PDB entry 7L6R | X-ray diffraction, 1.98 A resolution | chains A and B of the 3 polymer chains in the assembly

[Chain A]
Molecule: 2'-O-methyltransferase
Source organism: Severe acute respiratory syndrome coronavirus 2
Notes: EC 2.1.1.-
UniProt: P0DTD1 (R1AB_SARS2); residues 6799-7096 here = UniProt positions 6799-7096
Sequence (300 residues; each row starts with the number of its first residue):
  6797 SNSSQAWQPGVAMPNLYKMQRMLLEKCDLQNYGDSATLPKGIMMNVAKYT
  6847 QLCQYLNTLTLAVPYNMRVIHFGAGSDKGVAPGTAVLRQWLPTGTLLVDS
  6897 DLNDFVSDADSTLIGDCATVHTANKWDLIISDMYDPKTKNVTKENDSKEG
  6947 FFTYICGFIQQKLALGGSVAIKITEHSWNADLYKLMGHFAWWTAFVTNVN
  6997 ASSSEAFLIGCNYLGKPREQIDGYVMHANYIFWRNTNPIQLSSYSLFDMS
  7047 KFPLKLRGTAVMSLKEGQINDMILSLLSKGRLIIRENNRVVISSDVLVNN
Construct notes: expression tag (6797-6798)
Metal / ion sites: Mn2+ near Asn-6996 (its only coordinating residue here)
Ligand contacts:
  - alpha-D-glucopyranose (GLC), molecule 1: Ser-6797, Ser-6831, Ala-6832, Thr-6833, Leu-7037, Ser-7038, Ser-7039, Tyr-7040
  - alpha-D-glucopyranose (GLC), molecule 2: Leu-6855, Thr-6856, Trp-6987, Cys-7007, Asn-7008, Ser-7074
  - alpha-D-glucopyranose (GLC), molecule 3: Gly-6871, Ser-6872, Asp-6873, Asp-6897, Asn-6899, Tyr-6930, Pro-6932
  - S-adenosylhomocysteine (SAH): Asn-6841, Tyr-6845, His-6867, Gly-6869, Ala-6870, Gly-6871, Ser-6872, Ala-6877, Pro-6878, Gly-6879, Asp-6897, Leu-6898, Asn-6899, Gly-6911, Asp-6912, Cys-6913, Asp-6928, Met-6929, Tyr-6930, Asp-6931, Phe-6947
Curated features (UniProtKB/Swiss-Prot):
  - active site: Lys-6844, Asp-6928, Lys-6968, Glu-7001
  - mutagenesis: Asp-6928 (D6928A: Complete loss of virus replication in human respiratory cells), Lys-6968 (K6968A: Complete loss of virus replication in human respiratory cells)
From the paper describing this entry:
  - binding site for the 7-nt RNA strand: Ser-6831, Ala-6832, Leu-6834, Met-6840, Asn-6841, Lys-6844, Asp-6873, Lys-6874
  - Mn2+ coordination: Asn-6996
  - mutagenesis - D6873A, D6873G: decreased catalytic activity on Mn2+
  - mutagenesis - D6873DEL/K6874DEL: decreased catalytic activity
  - mutagenesis - D6873A, D6873G: decreased catalytic activity on Mg2+

[Chain B]
Molecule: Non-structural protein 10
Source organism: Severe acute respiratory syndrome coronavirus 2
UniProt: P0DTD1 (R1AB_SARS2); numbering as in UniProt (aligned over 4254-4392)
Sequence (141 residues; numbered 4252 to 4392; the number before each row is that of its first residue):
  4252 SNAGNATEVPANSTVLSFCAFAVDAAKAYKDYLASGGQPITNCVKMLCTH
  4302 TGTGQAITVTPEANMDQESFGGASCCLYCRCHIDHPNPKGFCDLKGKYVQ
  4352 IPTTCANDPVGFTLKNTVCTVCGMWKGYGCSCDQLREPMLQ
Disordered / not traced: 4252-4271, 4339-4341, 4384-4392
Construct notes: expression tag (4252-4253)
Metal / ion sites: Zn2+: Cys-4327, Cys-4330, His-4336, Cys-4343
Ligand contacts: beta-D-fructopyranose (BDF): Ile-4291, Thr-4292, Asn-4293, Cys-4294, Phe-4321, Ala-4357, Asn-4358, Pro-4360
Curated features (UniProtKB/Swiss-Prot):
  - binding site (Zn(2+)): Cys-4327, Cys-4330, His-4336, Cys-4343, Cys-4370, Cys-4373, Cys-4381, Cys-4383
  - site: Gln-4392 (Cleavage)

[Chain A / chain B interface]
Pairs across the interface - 45 pairs, chain A then chain B:
  Pro-6835(A) with Leu-4298(B), hydrophobic
  Lys-6836(A) with Lys-4296(B), hydrogen bond (backbone-side chain)
  Gly-6837(A) with Lys-4296(B)
  Ile-6838(A) with Lys-4296(B); Met-4297(B); Leu-4298(B), hydrophobic
  Met-6839(A) with Asn-4293(B); Cys-4294(B)
  Val-6842(A) with Val-4295(B), hydrophobic; Lys-4296(B)
  Thr-6846(A) with Leu-4298(B)
  Lys-6874(A) with Asn-4293(B)
  Val-6876(A) with Asn-4293(B); Val-4295(B), hydrophobic; Ser-4325(B); Arg-4331(B)
  Pro-6878(A) with Val-4295(B), hydrophobic
  Ala-6881(A) with Val-4295(B), hydrophobic; Met-4297(B); Tyr-4349(B), hydrogen bond (backbone-side chain)
  Val-6882(A) with Met-4297(B)
  Arg-6884(A) with Gly-4347(B), hydrogen bond (side chain-backbone); Tyr-4349(B)
  Gln-6885(A) with Met-4297(B); Leu-4298(B), hydrogen bond (side chain-backbone); Thr-4311(B); Pro-4312(B); Tyr-4349(B), hydrogen bond (backbone-side chain)
  Val-6902(A) with Cys-4330(B); Arg-4331(B); His-4333(B)
  Ser-6903(A) with Ala-4324(B); Lys-4346(B), hydrogen bond (backbone-side chain)
  Asp-6904(A) with Gly-4322(B); Gly-4323(B); Ala-4324(B), hydrogen bond (side chain-backbone); Lys-4346(B); Gly-4347(B), hydrogen bond (side chain-backbone); Lys-4348(B)
  Ala-6905(A) with Lys-4346(B), hydrogen bond (backbone-side chain)
  Leu-7042(A) with Leu-4298(B), hydrophobic
  Met-7045(A) with Leu-4298(B); Cys-4299(B); Thr-4300(B)
  Ser-7046(A) with Thr-4300(B)
Other interface residues (no listed pair), chain A (24 interface residues in all): Ala-6843, Thr-6889, Asp-6900
Other interface residues (no listed pair), chain B (23 interface residues in all): Val-4310, Leu-4345

[In short]
24 residues of chain A face 23 of chain B across their interface; the contacts include 9 hydrogen bonds. Polar
contacts include Lys-6836(A)/Lys-4296(B), Ala-6881(A)/Tyr-4349(B) and Arg-6884(A)/Gly-4347(B). The paper
reports a binding site for the 7-nt RNA strand at Ser-6831(A), Ala-6832(A) and Leu-6834(A) among others;
D6873A and D6873G of chain A reduce catalytic activity on Mn2+.
Chain A is 2'-O-methyltransferase and chain B is Non-structural protein 10, both from Severe acute respiratory
syndrome coronavirus 2; the structure, Crystal Structure of SARS-CoV-2 Nsp16/10 Heterodimer in Complex with
(m7GpppA2m)pUpUpApApA (Cap-1), S-Adenosyl-L-homocysteine (SAH) and Manganese (Mn), was determined by X-ray
diffraction, deposited together with 7L6T and 7JYY.
